PDB entry 5G23 | X-ray diffraction, 1.85 A resolution | chains A and B

[Chain A (and B)]
Molecule: Type-IV like pilin TTHA1219
Source organism: Thermus thermophilus
Notes: chain B of this document is another copy of the same molecule, construct and numbering; everything in this record applies to it too
UniProt: Q5SIZ5 (Q5SIZ5_THET8); numbering as in UniProt (aligned over 1-236)
Sequence (236 residues; numbered 1 to 236; the number before each row is that of its first residue):
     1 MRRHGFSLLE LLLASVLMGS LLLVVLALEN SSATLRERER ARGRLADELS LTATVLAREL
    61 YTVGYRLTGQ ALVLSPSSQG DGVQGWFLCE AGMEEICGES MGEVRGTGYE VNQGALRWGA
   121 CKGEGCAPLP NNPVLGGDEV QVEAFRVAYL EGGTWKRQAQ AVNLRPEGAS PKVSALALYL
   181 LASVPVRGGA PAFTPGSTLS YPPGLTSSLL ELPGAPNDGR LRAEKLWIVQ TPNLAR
Unresolved in the structure: 1-42, 98-100 (chain B: 1-41, 236)
Cystine bridges: Cys89-Cys97, Cys121-Cys126

[Chain A / chain B interface]
Residue-residue contacts (51; chain A residue first):
  Gly43(A) - Asp138(B)
  Arg44(A) - Arg44(B)
  Arg44(A) - Asp138(B)
  Arg44(A) - Glu139(B)  salt bridge
  Arg44(A) - Val140(B)
  Arg44(A) - Val184(B)
  Asp47(A) - Gly136(B)
  Asp47(A) - Asp138(B)
  Glu48(A) - Arg44(B)  salt bridge
  Glu48(A) - Glu48(B)
  Leu51(A) - Glu48(B)
  Leu51(A) - Thr52(B)
  Leu51(A) - Val134(B)
  Thr52(A) - Leu51(B)
  Thr54(A) - Val55(B)
  Val55(A) - Val55(B)  hydrophobic
  Ala57(A) - Glu95(B)
  Arg58(A) - Val55(B)
  Arg58(A) - Arg58(B)  hydrogen bond (backbone-side chain)
  Arg58(A) - Glu59(B)  salt bridge
  Arg58(A) - Glu95(B)
  Arg58(A) - Trp118(B)
  Glu59(A) - Arg58(B)  salt bridge
  Tyr61(A) - Gly92(B)
  Tyr61(A) - Glu94(B)
  Tyr61(A) - Glu95(B)
  Tyr61(A) - Gly98(B)
  Thr62(A) - Arg58(B)
  Thr62(A) - Met93(B)
  Tyr65(A) - Glu90(B)
  Tyr65(A) - Ala91(B)
  Tyr65(A) - Gly92(B)
  Tyr65(A) - Met93(B)
  Glu90(A) - Glu90(B)
  Gly92(A) - Tyr61(B)
  Gly92(A) - Tyr65(B)
  Met93(A) - Tyr61(B)
  Met93(A) - Met93(B)  hydrophobic
  Met93(A) - Glu94(B)
  Glu94(A) - Arg58(B)  salt bridge
  Glu94(A) - Tyr61(B)
  Glu95(A) - Tyr61(B)
  Glu95(A) - Gln230(B)
  Pro133(A) - Arg42(B)
  Val134(A) - Leu51(B)
  Gly136(A) - Arg42(B)
  Glu139(A) - Arg44(B)  salt bridge
  Val140(A) - Arg44(B)
  Val184(A) - Arg44(B)
  Arg187(A) - Arg187(B)
  Asn233(A) - Gly92(B)  hydrogen bond (side chain-backbone)
Interface residues without a listed pair, chain A (30 interface residues in all): Leu45, Ile228, Val229
Interface residues without a listed pair, chain B (32 interface residues in all): Leu45, Asp47, Thr54, Thr62, Leu135, Asn233

[In short]
The interface between chain A and chain B involves 30 residues on one side and 32 on the other, with 2
hydrogen bonds and 6 salt bridges. Among the polar pairs are Arg44(A)-Glu139(B), Glu48(A)-Arg44(B) and
Arg58(A)-Glu59(B).
Both chains are Type-IV like pilin TTHA1219 (Thermus thermophilus). Entry 5G23 (Type IV-like pilin TTHA1219
from Thermus thermophilus) was determined by X-ray diffraction together with 5G24, 5G25 and 5G2F from the same
study.
